PDB entry 5Z2H | X-ray diffraction, 1.67 A resolution | chains A and B

# Chain A (and B)
Protein: Dictyostelium discoideum mitochondrial calcium uniporter
Organism: Dictyostelium discoideum
Notes: chain B of this document is another copy of the same molecule, construct and numbering; everything in this record applies to it too
UniProtKB: Q54LT0 (MCU_DICDI); residue numbers follow UniProt; this construct covers 29-126
Chain sequence (105 residues; numbered 22 to 126; the number before each row is that of its first residue):
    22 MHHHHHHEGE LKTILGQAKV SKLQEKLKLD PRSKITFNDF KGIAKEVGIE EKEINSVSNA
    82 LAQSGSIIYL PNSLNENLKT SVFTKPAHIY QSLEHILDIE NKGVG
Not modelled in the structure: 22-29, 121-126
Sequence notes: expression tag (22-28)
UniProt features mapped onto this chain:
  - mutagenesis: Gln38 (Q38A: Does not affect homooligomerization), Asp60 (D60A: Impaired homooligomerization; when associated with A-93), Glu72 (E72A: Impaired homooligomerization), Glu74 (E74A: Impaired homooligomerization), Ser85 to Ser87 (Does not affect homooligomerization), Asn93 (N93A: Impaired homooligomerization; when associated with A-60)
Reported in the primary citation:
  - self-association interface (contacts with another copy of this molecule); pairs are residue here / residue on that copy: Asn59-Asn93, Asp60-Asn93, Lys66-Glu74, Glu72-Asn76

# Interface between chain A and chain B
Residue-residue contacts - 51 pairs, chain A then chain B:
  Glu31(A) - Leu91(B)
  Glu31(A) - Ser94(B)  hydrogen bond
  Thr34(A) - Leu91(B)
  Ile35(A) - Tyr111(B)
  Ile35(A) - Leu114(B)  hydrophobic
  Leu36(A) - Ile120(B)  hydrophobic
  Gln38(A) - Ala83(B)  hydrogen bond (side chain-backbone)
  Gln38(A) - Gly86(B)
  Gln38(A) - Ile88(B)  hydrogen bond (side chain-backbone)
  Gln38(A) - Ile89(B)
  Gln38(A) - Tyr111(B)  hydrogen bond
  Ala39(A) - Tyr111(B)  hydrophobic
  Ala39(A) - Glu115(B)
  Val41(A) - Gln84(B)
  Val41(A) - Ser85(B)
  Ser42(A) - Ser85(B)
  Ser42(A) - Tyr111(B)
  Lys43(A) - Glu115(B)  salt bridge
  Gln45(A) - Ser85(B)  hydrogen bond (side chain-backbone)
  Gln45(A) - Ser87(B)  hydrogen bond
  Ser77(A) - Gln84(B)  hydrogen bond
  Ala81(A) - Ala81(B)
  Ala81(A) - Gln84(B)
  Ala81(A) - Ser85(B)  hydrogen bond (backbone-side chain)
  Leu82(A) - Ser85(B)  hydrogen bond (backbone-side chain)
  Ala83(A) - Gln38(B)  hydrogen bond (backbone-side chain)
  Gln84(A) - Val41(B)
  Gln84(A) - Ser77(B)
  Gln84(A) - Ala81(B)
  Ser85(A) - Val41(B)
  Ser85(A) - Ser42(B)
  Ser85(A) - Gln45(B)  hydrogen bond (backbone-side chain)
  Ser85(A) - Ala81(B)  hydrogen bond (side chain-backbone)
  Ser85(A) - Leu82(B)  hydrogen bond (side chain-backbone)
  Ser85(A) - Ser85(B)  hydrogen bond
  Gly86(A) - Gln38(B)
  Ser87(A) - Gln45(B)  hydrogen bond
  Ile88(A) - Gln38(B)  hydrogen bond (backbone-side chain)
  Ile89(A) - Gln38(B)
  Leu91(A) - Glu31(B)
  Ser94(A) - Glu31(B)  hydrogen bond
  Leu95(A) - Glu31(B)
  Tyr111(A) - Ile35(B)
  Tyr111(A) - Gln38(B)  hydrogen bond
  Tyr111(A) - Ala39(B)  hydrophobic
  Tyr111(A) - Ser42(B)
  Leu114(A) - Leu32(B)  hydrophobic
  Leu114(A) - Ile35(B)  hydrophobic
  Leu114(A) - Leu36(B)  hydrophobic
  Glu115(A) - Ala39(B)
  Glu115(A) - Lys43(B)  salt bridge
Other interface residues (no listed pair), chain A (29 interface residues in all): Leu32, Glu46, Leu118
Other interface residues (no listed pair), chain B (31 interface residues in all): Thr34, Leu95, Leu99, Gln112, Leu118
From the paper, about this interface:
  - pairs named by the authors: Gln38(A)-Ile88(B) (hydrogen bond), Gln38(A)-Tyr111(B) (hydrogen bond), Lys43(A)-Glu115(B), Gln45(A)-Ser85(B) (hydrogen bond), Gln45(A)-Ser87(B) (hydrogen bond)

# Overview
29 residues of chain A face 31 of chain B across their interface; the contacts include 18 hydrogen bonds and 2
salt bridges. Polar pairs include Lys43(A)-Glu115(B), Glu31(A)-Ser94(B) and Gln38(A)-Ala83(B). The authors
report hydrogen bonds between Gln38(A) and Ile88(B), Gln38(A) and Tyr111(B) and Gln45(A) and Ser85(B) among
others; a contact between Lys43(A) and Glu115(B). The paper reports a self-association interface involving
Asn59(A), Asp60(A) and Lys66(A) among others.
Chain A and chain B are both Dictyostelium discoideum mitochondrial calcium uniporter (Dictyostelium
discoideum); the structure, Structure of Dictyostelium discoideum mitochondrial calcium uniporter N-terminal
domain(DdMCU-NTD), was determined by X-ray diffraction.
